PDB entry 3W6K | X-ray diffraction, 2.37 A resolution | chains B and C of the 3 polymer chains in the assembly

# Chain B (and C)
Molecule: ScpB
Organism: Geobacillus stearothermophilus
Notes: chain C of this document is another copy of the same molecule, construct and numbering; everything in this record applies to it too
Chain sequence (92 residues; numbered 8 to 99; the number before each row is that of its first residue):
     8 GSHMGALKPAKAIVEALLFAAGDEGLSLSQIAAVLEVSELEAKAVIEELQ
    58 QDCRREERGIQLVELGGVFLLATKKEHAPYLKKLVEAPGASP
Disordered / not traced: 8-11, 94-99 (chain C: 8-10, 92-93)
Reported in the primary citation:
  - conformationally variable residues (loop rearrangement): Ala94 to Pro99

# Chain B / chain C interface
Pairs across the interface - 54 pairs, chain B then chain C:
  Lys15(B) - Glu64(C)
  Lys18(B) - Glu64(C)
  Ala19(B) - Glu63(C)
  Ala19(B) - Glu64(C)  hydrogen bond (backbone-backbone)
  Ala19(B) - Arg65(C)
  Ala19(B) - Gly66(C)
  Ala19(B) - His84(C)
  Ile20(B) - His84(C)
  Ile20(B) - Tyr87(C)  hydrophobic
  Glu22(B) - Arg65(C)  salt bridge
  Glu22(B) - Gly66(C)  hydrogen bond (side chain-backbone)
  Glu22(B) - Ile67(C)
  Ala23(B) - Gly66(C)
  Ala23(B) - Thr80(C)
  Ala23(B) - Leu88(C)
  Leu24(B) - Tyr87(C)
  Leu24(B) - Leu88(C)  hydrophobic
  Leu24(B) - Leu91(C)  hydrophobic
  Phe26(B) - Ile67(C)  hydrophobic
  Phe26(B) - Leu78(C)
  Phe26(B) - Thr80(C)
  Ala27(B) - Leu88(C)  hydrophobic
  Leu33(B) - Leu91(C)  hydrophobic
  Ala40(B) - Lys90(C)
  Val41(B) - Tyr87(C)
  Val41(B) - Lys90(C)
  Glu63(B) - Ala19(C)
  Glu64(B) - Lys15(C)  salt bridge
  Glu64(B) - Lys18(C)
  Glu64(B) - Ala19(C)
  Arg65(B) - Ala19(C)
  Arg65(B) - Glu22(C)  salt bridge
  Arg65(B) - Arg65(C)
  Gly66(B) - Ala19(C)
  Gly66(B) - Glu22(C)  hydrogen bond (backbone-side chain)
  Gly66(B) - Ala23(C)
  Ile67(B) - Glu22(C)
  Ile67(B) - Phe26(C)  hydrophobic
  Leu78(B) - Phe26(C)
  Thr80(B) - Ala23(C)
  Thr80(B) - Phe26(C)
  His84(B) - Ala19(C)
  His84(B) - Ile20(C)
  Tyr87(B) - Ile20(C)  hydrophobic
  Tyr87(B) - Leu24(C)
  Tyr87(B) - Val41(C)
  Leu88(B) - Ala23(C)
  Leu88(B) - Leu24(C)  hydrophobic
  Leu88(B) - Ala27(C)  hydrophobic
  Lys90(B) - Ala40(C)  hydrogen bond (side chain-backbone)
  Lys90(B) - Val41(C)
  Lys90(B) - Glu43(C)
  Leu91(B) - Leu24(C)  hydrophobic
  Leu91(B) - Leu33(C)  hydrophobic
Other interface residues (no listed pair), chain B (28 interface residues in all): Pro16, Leu42, Glu43, Ala79
Other interface residues (no listed pair), chain C (29 interface residues in all): Pro16, Leu42, Ala79, Pro95

# In short
28 residues of chain B face 29 of chain C across their interface; the contacts include 4 hydrogen bonds and 3
salt bridges. Polar pairs include Glu22(B)-Arg65(C), Glu64(B)-Lys15(C) and Glu22(B)-Gly66(C). From the paper:
conformational variability at Ala94(B).
Both chains are ScpB (Geobacillus stearothermophilus). Entry 3W6K (Crystal structure of dimer of ScpB
N-terminal domain complexed with ScpA peptide) was determined by X-ray diffraction together with 3W6J from the
same study.
